PDB entry 9N36 | electron microscopy, 2.72 A resolution | chains B and C of the 5 polymer chains in the assembly

[Chain B (and C)]
Protein: Phosphoprotein
Organism: human respiratory syncytial virus
Notes: chain C of this document is another copy of the same molecule, construct and numbering; everything in this record applies to it too
Reference sequence: P03421 (PHOSP_HRSVA); residues 1-241 here = UniProt positions 1-241
Chain sequence (256 residues; row label = number of the first residue in the row):
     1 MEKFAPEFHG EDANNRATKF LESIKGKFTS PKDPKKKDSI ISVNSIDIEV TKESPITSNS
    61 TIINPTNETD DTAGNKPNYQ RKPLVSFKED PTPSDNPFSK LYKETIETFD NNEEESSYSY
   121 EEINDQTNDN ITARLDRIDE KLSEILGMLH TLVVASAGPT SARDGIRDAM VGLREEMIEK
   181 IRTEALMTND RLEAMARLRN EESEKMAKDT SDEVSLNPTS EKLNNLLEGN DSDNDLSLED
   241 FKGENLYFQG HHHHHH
Disordered / not traced: 1-130, 229-256 (chain C: 1-129, 187-256)
Sequence notes: variant Val-171 (Ile in P03421); expression tag (242-256)
Swiss-Prot annotation at these positions:
  - region: Met-1 to Ser-30 (Binding to monomeric RNA-free nucleoprotein), Ser-39 to Thr-57 (Important for viral particle assembly), Arg-81 to Phe-87 (Binding to host phosphatase PP1), Asp-90 to Asp-110 (Binding to protein M2-1), Leu-216 to Ser-232 (Binding to RNA-directed RNA polymerase L), Ser-232 to Phe-241 (Binding to the N-RNA complex)
  - site: Thr-108 (Interaction with protein M2-1)
  - modified residue: Thr-108 (Phosphothreonine), Ser-116 (Phosphoserine), Ser-117 (Phosphoserine), Ser-119 (Phosphoserine), Ser-232 (Phosphoserine), Ser-237 (Phosphoserine)
  - natural variant: Val-171 (I171V: this construct carries the variant)
  - mutagenesis: Phe-87 (F87A: Almost complete loss of viral transcription. Complete loss of interaction with host phosphatase PP1), Phe-98 (F98A: Complete loss of interaction with protein M2-1. Almost complete loss of viral transcription and loss of localization of protein M2-1 in inclusion bodies), Leu-101 (L101A: Complete loss of interaction with protein M2-1. Almost complete loss of viral transcription and loss of localization of protein M2-1 in inclusion bodies), Tyr-102 (Y102A: Complete loss of interaction with protein M2-1. Almost complete loss of viral transcription and loss of localization of protein M2-1 in inclusion bodies), Thr-105 (T105A/D: Complete loss of interaction with protein M2-1. Almost complete loss of viral transcription and loss of localization of protein M2-1 in inclusion bodies), Ile-106 (I106A: Complete loss of interaction with protein M2-1. Almost complete loss of viral transcription and loss of localization of protein M2-1 in inclusion bodies), Thr-108 (T108D: Loss of interaction with protein M2-1 and loss of localization of protein M2-1 in inclusion bodies), Phe-109 (F109A: Complete loss of interaction with protein M2-1. Almost complete loss of viral transcription and loss of localization of protein M2-1 in inclusion bodies), Ser-116 to Ser-119 (60% loss of transcription inhibition by M2-2), Gly-172 (G172S: Almost complete loss of interaction with the nucleoprotein), Glu-176 (E176G: Complete loss of interaction with the nucleoprotein), Asp-233 (D233A: Complete loss of interaction with the N-RNA complex; when associated with A-239), 4 further mutagenesis entries in UniProt

[Chain B / chain C interface]
Residue-residue contacts (17; chain B residue first):
  Ile-131(B) / Ile-131(C)  hydrophobic
  Leu-135(B) / Arg-134(C)
  Asp-136(B) / Arg-134(C)  salt bridge
  Ile-138(B) / Ile-138(C)  hydrophobic
  Asp-139(B) / Arg-134(C)  salt bridge
  Leu-142(B) / Ile-138(C)  hydrophobic
  Leu-142(B) / Lys-141(C)
  Leu-142(B) / Leu-142(C)  hydrophobic
  Ile-145(B) / Ile-145(C)  hydrophobic
  Leu-146(B) / Glu-144(C)
  Leu-146(B) / Ile-145(C)  hydrophobic
  Leu-149(B) / Met-148(C)
  His-150(B) / Glu-144(C)  salt bridge
  Ile-166(B) / Thr-160(C)
  Ile-166(B) / Arg-163(C)
  Arg-167(B) / Thr-160(C)
  Asp-168(B) / Thr-160(C)  hydrogen bond
Also at the interface, not in a pair above, chain B (15 interface residues in all): Val-154, Val-171
Also at the interface, not in a pair above, chain C (12 interface residues in all): Leu-149, Leu-152

[In short]
15 residues of chain B and 12 residues of chain C are in contact, with 1 hydrogen bond and 3 salt bridges.
Among the polar pairs are Asp-136(B)/Arg-134(C), Asp-139(B)/Arg-134(C) and His-150(B)/Glu-144(C). Curated
annotation (UniProt) lists 19 mutagenesis sites on chain B.
Both chains are Phosphoprotein (human respiratory syncytial virus). Entry 9N36 (CryoEM structure Of
Respiratory Syncytial Virus Polymerase with novel non-nucleoside inhibitor compound 22) was determined by
electron microscopy.
